Entry 9NH8 (electron microscopy, 3.20 A resolution); this record covers chains B and J of the 12 polymer chains in the assembly.

[Chain B]
Name: Histone H4
From: Xenopus laevis
UniProt: P62799 (H4_XENLA); residues 0-102 here correspond to UniProt positions 1-103 (UniProt number = residue number + 1)
Amino-acid sequence (103 residues; each row starts with the number of its first residue; numbering starts at 0):
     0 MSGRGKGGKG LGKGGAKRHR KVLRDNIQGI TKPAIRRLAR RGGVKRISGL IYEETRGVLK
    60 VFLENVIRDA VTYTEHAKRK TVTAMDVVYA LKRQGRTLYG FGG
Unresolved in the structure: 0-16
Swiss-Prot annotation at these positions:
  - DNA-binding region: Lys16 to Lys20
  - modified residue: Ser1 (N-acetylserine), Arg3 (Asymmetric dimethylarginine), Lys5 (N6-(2-hydroxyisobutyryl)lysine), Lys8 (N6-(2-hydroxyisobutyryl)lysine), Lys12 (N6-(2-hydroxyisobutyryl)lysine), Lys16 (N6-(2-hydroxyisobutyryl)lysine), Lys20 (N6,N6,N6-trimethyllysine), Lys31 (N6-(2-hydroxyisobutyryl)lysine), Lys44 (N6-(2-hydroxyisobutyryl)lysine), Ser47 (Phosphoserine), Tyr51 (Phosphotyrosine), Lys59 (N6-(2-hydroxyisobutyryl)lysine), Lys77 (N6-(2-hydroxyisobutyryl)lysine), Lys79 (N6-(2-hydroxyisobutyryl)lysine), Tyr88 (Phosphotyrosine), Lys91 (N6-(2-hydroxyisobutyryl)lysine)
  - cross-link (Glycyl lysine isopeptide (Lys-Gly)): Lys31 (interchain with G-Cter in UFM1), Lys91 (interchain with G-Cter in ubiquitin)

[Chain J]
Molecule: 205-nt DNA strand
From: synthetic construct
Sequence (205 nucleotides; row label = number of the first residue in the row; numbers below 1 keep their minus sign (DC-102 is residue -102)):
  -102 CCTGTTATTC CTAGTAATCA ATCAGTGCCT ATCGATGTAT ATATCTGACA CGTGCCTGGA
   -42 GACTAGGGAG TAATCCCCTT GGCGGTTAAA ACGCGGGGGA CAGCGCGTAC GTGCGTTTAA
    18 GCGGTGCTAG AGCTGTCTAC GACCAATTGA GCGGCCTCGG CACCGGGATT CTGATGGCTG
    78 GAATTCGCAC ATCTAAGCTT TAGTT
Unresolved in the structure: -102 to -77, 80-102

[Chain B / chain J interface]
Residue-residue contacts - 14 pairs, chain B then chain J:
  Arg19(B) with DA16(J), salt bridge to the phosphate
  Arg35(B) with DG8(J), salt bridge to the phosphate
  Arg39(B) with DG8(J), salt bridge to the phosphate
  Lys44(B) with DG8(J), phosphate contact
  Arg45(B) with DC7(J), sugar contact; DG8(J), phosphate contact
  Ile46(B) with DC7(J), sugar contact; DG8(J), hydrogen bond to the phosphate
  Ser47(B) with DC7(J), hydrogen bond to the phosphate
  Gly48(B) with DC7(J), hydrogen bond to the phosphate
  Arg78(B) with DA28(J), phosphate contact
  Lys79(B) with DG27(J), phosphate contact; DA28(J), hydrogen bond to the phosphate
  Thr80(B) with DA28(J), hydrogen bond to the phosphate
Also at the interface, not in a pair above, chain B (13 interface residues in all): His18, Lys77
Also at the interface, not in a pair above, chain J (7 interface residues in all): DT9, DT15

[Overview]
The interface between chain B and chain J involves 13 residues on one side and 7 on the other, with 5 hydrogen
bonds and 3 salt bridges. Polar pairs include Ile46(B)-DG8(J), Ser47(B)-DC7(J) and Gly48(B)-DC7(J). From
UniProt: a DNA-binding region on chain B.
Chain B is Histone H4 (Xenopus laevis) and chain J is a 205-nt DNA strand (synthetic construct); the
structure, CHD1-nucleosome complex (anchored state), was determined by electron microscopy, deposited together
with 9EAR.
